PDB entry 6UU9 | X-ray diffraction, 5.40 A resolution (low resolution: residue-level contacts below are approximate; hydrogen-bond / salt-bridge calls are withheld) | chains DDD and 222 of the 9 polymer chains in the assembly

Chain DDD:
Name: DNA-directed RNA polymerase subunit beta'
From: Escherichia coli
Notes: EC 2.7.7.6
UniProtKB: P0A8T7 (RPOC_ECOLI); residues 1-1407 here = UniProt positions 1-1407
Chain sequence (1407 residues; each row starts with the number of its first residue):
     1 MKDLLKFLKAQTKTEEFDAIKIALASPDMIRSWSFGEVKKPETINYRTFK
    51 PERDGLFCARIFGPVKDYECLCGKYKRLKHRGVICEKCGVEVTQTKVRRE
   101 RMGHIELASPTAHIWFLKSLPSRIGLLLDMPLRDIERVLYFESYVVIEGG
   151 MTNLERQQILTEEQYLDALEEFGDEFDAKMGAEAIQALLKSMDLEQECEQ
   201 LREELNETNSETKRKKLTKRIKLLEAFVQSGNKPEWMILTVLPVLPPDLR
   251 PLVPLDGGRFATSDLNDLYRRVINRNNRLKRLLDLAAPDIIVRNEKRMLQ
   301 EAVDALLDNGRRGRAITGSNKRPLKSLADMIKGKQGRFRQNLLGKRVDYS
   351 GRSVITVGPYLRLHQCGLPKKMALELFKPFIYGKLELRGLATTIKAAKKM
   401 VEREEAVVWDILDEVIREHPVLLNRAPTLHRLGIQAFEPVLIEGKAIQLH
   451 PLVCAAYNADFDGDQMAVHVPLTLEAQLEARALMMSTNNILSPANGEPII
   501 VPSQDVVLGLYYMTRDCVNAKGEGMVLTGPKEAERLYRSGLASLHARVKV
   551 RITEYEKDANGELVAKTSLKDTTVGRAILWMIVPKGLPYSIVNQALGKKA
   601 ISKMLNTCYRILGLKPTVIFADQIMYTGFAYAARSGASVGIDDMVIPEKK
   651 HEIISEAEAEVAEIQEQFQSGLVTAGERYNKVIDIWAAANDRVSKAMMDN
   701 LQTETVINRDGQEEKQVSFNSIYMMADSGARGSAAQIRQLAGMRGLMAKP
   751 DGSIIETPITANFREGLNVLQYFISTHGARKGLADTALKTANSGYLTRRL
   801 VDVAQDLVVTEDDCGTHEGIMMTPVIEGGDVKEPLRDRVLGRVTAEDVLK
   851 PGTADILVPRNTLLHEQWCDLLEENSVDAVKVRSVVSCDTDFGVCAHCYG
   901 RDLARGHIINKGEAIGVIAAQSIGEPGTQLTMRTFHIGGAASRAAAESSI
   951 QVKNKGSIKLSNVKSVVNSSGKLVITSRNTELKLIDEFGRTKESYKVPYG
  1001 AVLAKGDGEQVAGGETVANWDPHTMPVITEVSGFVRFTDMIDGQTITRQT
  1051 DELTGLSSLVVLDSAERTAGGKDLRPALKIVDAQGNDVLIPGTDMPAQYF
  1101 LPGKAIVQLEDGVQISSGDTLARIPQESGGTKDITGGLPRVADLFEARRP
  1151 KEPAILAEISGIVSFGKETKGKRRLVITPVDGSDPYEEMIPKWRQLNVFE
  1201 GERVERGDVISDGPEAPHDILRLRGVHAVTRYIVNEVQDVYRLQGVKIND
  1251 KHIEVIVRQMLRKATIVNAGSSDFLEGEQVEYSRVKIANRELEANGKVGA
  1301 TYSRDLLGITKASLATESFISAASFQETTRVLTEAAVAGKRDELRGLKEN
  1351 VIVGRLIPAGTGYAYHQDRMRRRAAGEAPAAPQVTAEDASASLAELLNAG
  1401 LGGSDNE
Disordered / not traced: 1-14, 1377-1407
Swiss-Prot annotation at these positions:
  - binding site (Zn(2+)): Cys70, Cys72, Cys85, Cys88, Cys814, Cys888, Cys895, Cys898
  - binding site (Mg(2+)): Asp460, Asp462, Asp464
  - modified residue: Lys983 (N6-acetyllysine)
  - mutagenesis: Gln504 (Q504P: Resistant to antibiotics salinamide A and B), Asn690 (N690D: Resistant to antibiotics salinamide A and B), Met697 (M697V: Resistant to antibiotics salinamide A and B), Ala735 (A735T: Resistant to antibiotics salinamide A and B), Arg738 (R738C/H/P/S: Resistant to antibiotics salinamide A and B), Ala748 (A748E: Resistant to antibiotics salinamide A and B), Pro758 (P758S/T: Resistant to antibiotics salinamide A and B), Phe763 (F763C: Resistant to antibiotics salinamide A and B), Ser775 (S775A: Resistant to antibiotics salinamide A and B), Ala779 (A779T/V: Resistant to antibiotics salinamide A and B), Arg780 (R780C: Resistant to antibiotics salinamide A and B), Gly782 (G782A/C: Resistant to antibiotics salinamide A and B), 1 further mutagenesis entry in UniProt
Metal / ion sites: Zn2+ site 1: Cys72, Cys85, Cys88; Mg2+: Asp460, Asp462, Asp464 (together with 2',3'-dideoxyadenosine-5'-monophosphate) (shared with 1 residue of chain 333); Zn2+ site 2: Cys814, Cys898
Ligand contacts:
  - 2',3'-dideoxyadenosine-5'-monophosphate (2DA): Arg425, Ala426, Pro427, Asn458, Asp460, Asp462, Asp464, Thr786, Thr790, Gln929, Met932
  - diphosphate: Asn458, Asp460, Asp462, Arg933, His936, Ile937

Chain 222:
Molecule: Synthetic DNA 50-mer (promoter template strand)
Sequence (50 nucleotides; numbered 3 to 52; the number before each row is that of its first residue):
     3 TCCGCGTCAGACTCGTAGGATTATAGCATACGTGAGGTGGGATGTCAAGG
Disordered / not traced: 19-22, 39-52

How chain DDD and chain 222 interact:
Residue-residue contacts (22):
  Leu120(DDD) - DC5(222)
  Arg259(DDD) - DT18(222)
  Arg311(DDD) - DG6(222)
  Lys332(DDD) - DG6(222)
  Lys334(DDD) - DT9(222)
  Lys334(DDD) - DC10(222)
  Arg339(DDD) - DG8(222)
  Arg346(DDD) - DG12(222)
  Arg352(DDD) - DG12(222)
  Ala426(DDD) - DA11(222)
  Pro427(DDD) - DC10(222)
  Ala787(DDD) - DT9(222)
  Thr790(DDD) - DT9(222)
  Ala791(DDD) - DG8(222)
  Ala791(DDD) - DT9(222)
  Gly794(DDD) - DT9(222)
  Tyr795(DDD) - DG8(222)
  Arg798(DDD) - DG8(222)
  Gln1326(DDD) - DC7(222)
  Glu1327(DDD) - DC7(222)
  Arg1330(DDD) - DC5(222)
  Arg1330(DDD) - DG6(222)
Also at the interface, not in a pair above, chain DDD (21 interface residues in all): Gln465, Thr1328

Overview:
21 residues of chain DDD and 9 residues of chain 222 are in contact. Ligands of chain DDD: diphosphate and
2',3'-dideoxyadenosine-5'-monophosphate. Cys72(DDD), Cys85(DDD) and Cys88(DDD) form the Zn2+ site 1. From
UniProt: 8 Zn2+-binding residues, 3 Mg2+-binding residues and 13 mutagenesis sites on chain DDD.
Here chain DDD is DNA-directed RNA polymerase subunit beta' (Escherichia coli) and chain 222 is Synthetic DNA
50-mer (promoter template strand). Entry 6UU9 (E. coli mutant sigma-S transcription initiation complex with an
8-nt RNA ("Fresh" mutant crystal soaked with ...) was determined by X-ray diffraction together with 6UTV,
6UTW, 6UTX, 6UTY, 6UTZ, 6UU0 and 11 further entries from the same study.
